PDB entry 2O0G | X-ray diffraction, 2.51 A resolution | chain A

Chain A:
Molecule: Alr2278 protein
From: Nostoc sp
Reference sequence: Q8YUQ7 (Q8YUQ7_ANASP); residues 1-189 here = UniProt positions 1-189
Amino-acid sequence (189 residues; row label = number of the first residue in the row):
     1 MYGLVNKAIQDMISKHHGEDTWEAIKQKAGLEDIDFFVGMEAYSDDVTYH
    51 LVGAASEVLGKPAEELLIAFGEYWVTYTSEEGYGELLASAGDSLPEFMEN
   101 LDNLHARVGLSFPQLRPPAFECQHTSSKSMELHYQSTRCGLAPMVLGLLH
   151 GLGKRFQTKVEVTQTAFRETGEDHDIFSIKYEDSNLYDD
Disordered / not traced: 183-189
Bound ions: heme Fe: H105 (together with carbon monoxide)
Ligand contacts:
  - carbon monoxide (CMO): W74, H105, L148
  - heme (HEM): M1, Y2, V5, W74, T78, Y83, L86, L87, F97, M98, L101, L104, H105, V108, L115, R116, P117, P118, F120, Y134, S136, T137, R138, L141, M144, V145, L148, L152

Summary:
Ligands of chain A: heme and carbon monoxide.
Chain A is Alr2278 protein (Nostoc sp); the structure, Crystal structure of the H-NOX domain from Nostoc sp.
PCC 7120 complexed to CO, was determined by X-ray diffraction, deposited together with 2O09 and 2O0C.
